2O09 - chain A; structure by X-ray diffraction, 2.10 A resolution.

# Chain A
Molecule: Alr2278 protein
From: Nostoc sp
Reference sequence: Q8YUQ7 (Q8YUQ7_ANASP); residue numbers follow UniProt; this construct covers 1-189
Chain sequence (189 residues; numbered 1 to 189; the number before each row is that of its first residue):
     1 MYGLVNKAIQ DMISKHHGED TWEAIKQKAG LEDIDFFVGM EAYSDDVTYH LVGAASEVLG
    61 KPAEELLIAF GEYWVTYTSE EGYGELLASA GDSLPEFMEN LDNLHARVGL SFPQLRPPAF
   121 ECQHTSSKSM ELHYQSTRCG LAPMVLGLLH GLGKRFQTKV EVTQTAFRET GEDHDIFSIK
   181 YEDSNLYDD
Unresolved in the structure: 183-189
Metal / ion sites: heme Fe near His-105 (its only coordinating residue here)
Small-molecule neighbours: heme (HEM): Met-1, Tyr-2, Leu-4, Val-5, Trp-74, Thr-78, Tyr-83, Leu-86, Leu-87, Phe-97, Met-98, Leu-101, Leu-104, His-105, Val-108, Gln-114, Leu-115, Arg-116, Pro-118, Phe-120, Tyr-134, Ser-136, Thr-137, Arg-138, Leu-141, Met-144, Val-145, Leu-148, Leu-152

# Overview
Ligands of chain A: heme.
Chain A is Alr2278 protein (Nostoc sp); the structure, Crystal structure of the H-NOX domain from Nostoc sp.
PCC 7120, was determined by X-ray diffraction together with 2O0C and 2O0G from the same study.
